1LVM - chains A and C of the 3 polymer chains in the assembly; structure by X-ray diffraction, 1.80 A resolution.

[Chain A]
Molecule: Catalytic domain of the nuclear inclusion protein A (nia)
From: Tobacco etch virus
UniProtKB: P04517 (POLG_TEV); residues 1-221 here correspond to UniProt positions 2038-2258 (UniProt number = residue number + 2037)
Sequence (229 residues; each row starts with the number of its first residue; note: 1 number in that range is skipped by the numbering (no residue carries it; nothing is unmodelled there); numbers below 1 keep their minus sign (Gly-8 is residue -8)):
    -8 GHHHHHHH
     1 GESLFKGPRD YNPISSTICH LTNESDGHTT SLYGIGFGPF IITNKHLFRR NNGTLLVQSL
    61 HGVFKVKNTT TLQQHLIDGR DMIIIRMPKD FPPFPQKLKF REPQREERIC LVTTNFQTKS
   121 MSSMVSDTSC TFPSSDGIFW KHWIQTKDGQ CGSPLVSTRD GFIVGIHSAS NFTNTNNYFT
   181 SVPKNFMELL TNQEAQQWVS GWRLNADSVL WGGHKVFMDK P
Differences from the reference sequence: expression tag (-8 to -1); engineered mutation Asp219 (Ser2256 in P04517)
Swiss-Prot annotation at these positions:
  - active site (For nuclear inclusion protein A activity): His46, Asp81, Cys151
From the paper describing this entry:
  - catalytic residues: His46, Asp81, Cys151
  - contacts within the chain: His46-Asp81
  - mutagenesis - S219D (10- fold): increased stability (citing earlier work)
  - mutagenesis - S219D: unchanged catalytic activity (citing earlier work)
  - conformationally variable residues (loop rearrangement, side-chain flip): Thr114 to Met124, Phe172
  - binding site for Oligopeptide substrate for the protease (chain C): Thr146, His167, Asn171, Phe172, Asn176, Tyr178, Phe217, Lys220
  - binding site for Oligopeptide substrate for the protease: Pro221

[Chain C]
Molecule: Oligopeptide substrate for the protease
From: Tobacco etch virus
UniProtKB: P04517 (POLG_TEV); residues 302-310 here correspond to UniProt positions 2786-2794 (UniProt number = residue number + 2484)
Sequence (10 residues; numbered 301 to 310; the number before each row is that of its first residue):
   301 XENLYFQSGT
Not modelled in the structure: 308-310
Modified / non-standard residues: ACE (acetyl group) at position 301
Swiss-Prot annotation at these positions:
  - site: Gln307, Ser308 (Cleavage)
From the paper describing this entry:
  - conformationally variable residues (side-chain flip): Tyr305

[How chain A and chain C interact]
Residue-residue contacts (40; chain A residue first):
  His46(A) - Phe306(C)
  Asp81(A) - Phe306(C)
  Thr146(A) - Gln307(C)  hydrogen bond
  Lys147(A) - Gln307(C)
  Asp148(A) - Tyr305(C)
  Asp148(A) - Gln307(C)
  Gly149(A) - Gln307(C)
  Cys151(A) - Gln307(C)  hydrogen bond (side chain-backbone)
  His167(A) - Gln307(C)  hydrogen bond
  Ser168(A) - Phe306(C)
  Ser168(A) - Gln307(C)  hydrogen bond (backbone-backbone)
  Ala169(A) - Tyr305(C)
  Ser170(A) - Leu304(C)
  Ser170(A) - Tyr305(C)  hydrogen bond (backbone-backbone)
  Ser170(A) - Gln307(C)
  Asn171(A) - Glu302(C)  hydrogen bond
  Asn171(A) - Asn303(C)
  Asn171(A) - Tyr305(C)
  Phe172(A) - Asn303(C)
  Phe172(A) - Tyr305(C)  hydrophobic
  Asn174(A) - Tyr305(C)  hydrogen bond
  Asn174(A) - Gln307(C)
  Asn176(A) - Glu302(C)  hydrogen bond
  Tyr178(A) - Glu302(C)  hydrogen bond
  Tyr178(A) - Leu304(C)  hydrophobic
  Trp211(A) - Phe306(C)  hydrophobic
  Gly213(A) - ACE_301(C)
  His214(A) - ACE_301(C)
  His214(A) - Glu302(C)  hydrogen bond (side chain-backbone)
  His214(A) - Leu304(C)
  Lys215(A) - Asn303(C)
  Lys215(A) - Leu304(C)  hydrogen bond (backbone-backbone)
  Val216(A) - Leu304(C)
  Val216(A) - Tyr305(C)
  Val216(A) - Phe306(C)  hydrophobic
  Phe217(A) - Leu304(C)  hydrogen bond (backbone-backbone)
  Phe217(A) - Tyr305(C)
  Phe217(A) - Phe306(C)  hydrogen bond (backbone-backbone)
  Met218(A) - Phe306(C)  hydrophobic
  Lys220(A) - Tyr305(C)  hydrogen bond
Also at the interface, not in a pair above, chain A (27 interface residues in all): Asn177, Val209, Asp219

[Summary]
The interface between chain A and chain C involves 27 residues on one side and 7 on the other, with 14
hydrogen bonds. Polar pairs include Thr146(A)-Gln307(C), Cys151(A)-Gln307(C) and His167(A)-Gln307(C). UniProt
lists 3 active-site residues on chain A. From the paper: catalytic residues His46(A), Asp81(A) and Cys151(A);
S219D of chain A increases stability.
Chain A is Catalytic domain of the nuclear inclusion protein A (nia) and chain C is Oligopeptide substrate for
the protease, both from Tobacco etch virus; the structure, Catalytically active tobacco etch virus protease
complexed with product, was determined by X-ray diffraction (same publication as 1LVB).
